PDB entry 1OH5 | X-ray diffraction, 2.90 A resolution | chains A and F of the 4 polymer chains in the assembly

Chain A:
Protein: DNA mismatch repair protein muts
Organism: Escherichia coli
Reference sequence: P23909 (MUTS_ECOLI); numbering as in UniProt (aligned over 1-800)
Sequence (800 residues; each row starts with the number of its first residue):
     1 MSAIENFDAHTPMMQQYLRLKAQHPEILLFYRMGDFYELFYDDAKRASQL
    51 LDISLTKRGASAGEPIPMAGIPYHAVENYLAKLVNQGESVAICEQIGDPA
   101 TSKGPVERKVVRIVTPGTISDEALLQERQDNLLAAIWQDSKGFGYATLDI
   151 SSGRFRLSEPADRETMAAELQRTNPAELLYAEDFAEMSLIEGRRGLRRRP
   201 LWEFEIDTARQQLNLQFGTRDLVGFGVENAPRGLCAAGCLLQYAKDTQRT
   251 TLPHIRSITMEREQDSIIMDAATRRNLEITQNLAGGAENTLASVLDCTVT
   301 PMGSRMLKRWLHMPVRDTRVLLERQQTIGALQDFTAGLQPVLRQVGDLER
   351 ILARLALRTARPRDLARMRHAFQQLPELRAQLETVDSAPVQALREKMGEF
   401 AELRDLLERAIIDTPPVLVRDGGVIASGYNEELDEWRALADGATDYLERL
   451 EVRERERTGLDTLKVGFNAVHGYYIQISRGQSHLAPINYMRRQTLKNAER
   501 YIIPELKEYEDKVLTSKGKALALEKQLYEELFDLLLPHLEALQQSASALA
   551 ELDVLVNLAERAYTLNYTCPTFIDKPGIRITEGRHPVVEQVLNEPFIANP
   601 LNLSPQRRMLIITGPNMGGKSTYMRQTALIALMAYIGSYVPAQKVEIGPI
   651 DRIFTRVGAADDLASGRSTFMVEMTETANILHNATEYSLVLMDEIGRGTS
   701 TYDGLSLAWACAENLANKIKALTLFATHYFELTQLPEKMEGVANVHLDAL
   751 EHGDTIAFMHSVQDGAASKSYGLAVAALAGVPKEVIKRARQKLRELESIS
Disordered / not traced: 1, 659-669
Metal / ion sites: Mg2+: Ser-621 (together with ADP)
Residues lining bound ligands: ADP (adenosine-5'-diphosphate): Val-588, Leu-592, Glu-594, Pro-595, Phe-596, Ile-597, Asn-599, Pro-615, Asn-616, Met-617, Gly-618, Gly-619, Lys-620, Ser-621, Thr-622, His-760
Swiss-Prot annotation at these positions:
  - binding site (ATP): Gly-614 to Ser-621
What the authors report for this chain:
  - binding site for the 30-nt DNA strand (chain F): Phe-36, Glu-38
  - binding site for the 30-nt DNA strand: Gln-95, Arg-108, Lys-496, Arg-500
  - mutagenesis - F36A: abolished binding to DNA (citing earlier work)
  - mutagenesis - E38A, E38Q: increased binding to homoduplex DNA (citing earlier work)

Chain F:
Molecule: 30-nt DNA strand
Sequence (30 nucleotides; numbered 1 to 30; the number before each row is that of its first residue):
     1 ATAGGACGCTGACACTGGTGCATGGCAGCT
Disordered / not traced: 1-13

Interface between chain A and chain F:
Residue-residue contacts (22):
  Phe-36(A) with DA22(F), stacking on the base; DT23(F), base contact
  Glu-38(A) with DA22(F), base contact
  Ile-53(A) with DT23(F), phosphate contact
  Ser-54(A) with DA22(F), phosphate contact; DT23(F), hydrogen bond to the phosphate
  Thr-56(A) with DA22(F), hydrogen bond to the phosphate
  Met-68(A) with DA22(F), base contact
  Gly-70(A) with DA22(F), sugar contact; DT23(F), sugar contact
  Pro-72(A) with DT23(F), sugar contact; DG24(F), sugar contact
  His-74(A) with DG24(F), phosphate contact
  Tyr-79(A) with DT23(F), hydrogen bond to the phosphate; DG24(F), hydrogen bond to the phosphate
  Asn-468(A) with DG28(F), phosphate contact
  Gln-493(A) with DG28(F), hydrogen bond to the phosphate
  Leu-495(A) with DG28(F), sugar contact; DC29(F), phosphate contact
  Lys-496(A) with DC29(F), hydrogen bond to the phosphate; DT30(F), salt bridge to the phosphate
  Arg-500(A) with DG28(F), salt bridge to the phosphate
Other interface residues (no listed pair), chain A (19 interface residues in all): Arg-58, Ile-71, Ala-75, Asn-497
Other interface residues (no listed pair), chain F (9 interface residues in all): DG20, DG25, DA27

Overview:
The interface between chain A and chain F involves 19 residues on one side and 9 on the other, with 6 hydrogen
bonds, 2 salt bridges and 1 aromatic stacking contact. Polar pairs include Ser-54(A)/DT23(F),
Thr-56(A)/DA22(F) and Tyr-79(A)/DT23(F). From the paper: a binding site for the 30-nt DNA strand at Gln-95(A),
Arg-108(A) and Lys-496(A) among others; E38A and E38Q of chain A increase binding to homoduplex DNA.
Here chain A is DNA mismatch repair protein muts (Escherichia coli) and chain F is a 30-nt DNA strand. Entry
1OH5 (The crystal structure of E. coli muts binding to DNA with a c:a mismatch) was determined by X-ray
diffraction together with 1OH6, 1OH7 and 1OH8 from the same study.
